Entry 4U32 (X-ray diffraction, 1.65 A resolution); this record covers chains X and A.

== Chain X ==
Protein: Kunitz-type protease inhibitor 2
Source organism: Homo sapiens
Notes: fragment: BPTI/Kunitz inhibitor 1 residues 34-91
UniProt: O43291 (SPIT2_HUMAN); residues 1-55 here correspond to UniProt positions 34-88 (UniProt number = residue number + 33)
Amino-acid sequence (55 residues; row label = number of the first residue in the row):
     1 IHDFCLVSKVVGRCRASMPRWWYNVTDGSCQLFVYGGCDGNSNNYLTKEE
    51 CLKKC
Unresolved in the structure: 1
Disulfide bonds: Cys5-Cys55, Cys14-Cys38, Cys30-Cys51
Covalent attachments: N-acetylglucosamine (NAG) linked to Asn24
Curated features (UniProtKB/Swiss-Prot):
  - site: Arg15, Ala16 (Reactive bond)
  - glycosylation: Asn24 (N-linked (GlcNAc...) asparagine)
What the authors report for this chain:
  - post-translational modification sites: Asn24

== Chain A ==
Protein: Trypsin-3
Source organism: Homo sapiens
Notes: EC 3.4.21.4
UniProt: P35030 (TRY3_HUMAN); the construct lacks a stretch of the UniProt sequence and is renumbered around it, so the offset changes along the chain: 16-34 = UniProt 81-99; 37-67 = UniProt 100-130; 69-125 = UniProt 131-187; 127-130 = UniProt 188-191; 5 more segments
Amino-acid sequence (224 residues; each row starts with the number of its first residue; note: 10 numbers in that range are skipped by the numbering (no residue carries them; nothing is unmodelled there)):
    16 IVGGYTCEENSLPYQVSLN
    37 SGSHFCGGSLISEQWVVSAAHCYKTRIQVRL
    69 GEHNIKVLEGNEQFINAAKIIRHPKYNRDTLDNDIMLIKLSSPAVINARV
   119 STISLPT
   127 APPA
   132 AGTECLISGWGNTLSFGADYPDELKCLDAPVLTQAECKASYPGKITNSMF
   182 CV
  184A G
   184 FLEG
  188A G
   188 KDSCQRDAGGPVVCNGQ
   209 LQGVVSWGH
   219 GC
  221A A
   221 WKNRPGVYTKVYNYVDWIKDTIAANS
Sequence notes: variant Ala127 (Thr188 in P35030); engineered mutation Ala195 (Ser257 in P35030)
Disulfide bonds: Cys22-Cys157, Cys42-Cys58, Cys136-Cys201, Cys168-Cys182, Cys191-Cys220
Bound ions: Ca2+: Glu70, Asn72, Val75, Glu77, Glu80
Curated features (UniProtKB/Swiss-Prot):
  - active site (Charge relay system): His57, Asp102
  - binding site (Ca(2+)): Glu70, Asn72, Val75, Glu77, Glu80
  - site: Asp189 (Required for specificity)
  - modified residue: Tyr151 (Sulfotyrosine)
What the authors report for this chain:
  - catalytic residues: His57, Asp102
  - conformationally variable residues (side-chain flip): Arg193

== How chain X and chain A interact ==
Residue-residue contacts (40):
  Val11(X) - Gln192(A)
  Gly12(X) - Gln192(A)
  Arg13(X) - Asp97(A)  hydrogen bond (side chain-backbone)
  Arg13(X) - Thr98(A)
  Arg13(X) - Leu99(A)
  Arg13(X) - Trp215(A)
  Arg13(X) - Gly216(A)  hydrogen bond (backbone-backbone)
  Cys14(X) - His57(A)
  Cys14(X) - Leu99(A)  hydrophobic
  Cys14(X) - Gln192(A)  hydrogen bond (backbone-side chain)
  Cys14(X) - Ser214(A)
  Arg15(X) - His57(A)  hydrogen bond (backbone-side chain)
  Arg15(X) - Asp189(A)  salt bridge
  Arg15(X) - Ser190(A)  hydrogen bond
  Arg15(X) - Cys191(A)
  Arg15(X) - Gln192(A)
  Arg15(X) - Arg193(A)  hydrogen bond (backbone-backbone)
  Arg15(X) - Asp194(A)  hydrogen bond (backbone-backbone)
  Arg15(X) - Ala195(A)  hydrogen bond (backbone-backbone)
  Arg15(X) - Ser214(A)  hydrogen bond (backbone-backbone)
  Arg15(X) - Trp215(A)
  Arg15(X) - Gly216(A)
  Arg15(X) - Gly219(A)  hydrogen bond (side chain-backbone)
  Arg15(X) - Cys220(A)
  Arg15(X) - Gly226(A)
  Ala16(X) - Phe41(A)
  Ala16(X) - Cys42(A)  hydrophobic
  Ala16(X) - His57(A)  hydrogen bond (backbone-side chain)
  Ala16(X) - Gln192(A)
  Ala16(X) - Arg193(A)
  Ala16(X) - Ala195(A)
  Ser17(X) - Ser39(A)
  Ser17(X) - His40(A)  hydrogen bond (side chain-backbone)
  Ser17(X) - Phe41(A)  hydrogen bond (backbone-backbone)
  Ser17(X) - Arg193(A)  hydrogen bond
  Met18(X) - His57(A)
  Met18(X) - Lys60(A)
  Pro19(X) - Ser39(A)
  Val34(X) - Tyr151(A)
  Gly36(X) - His57(A)
Also at the interface, not in a pair above, chain X (12 interface residues in all): Cys38
Also at the interface, not in a pair above, chain A (27 interface residues in all): Cys58, Lys175, Val213, Tyr228
From the paper, about this interface:
  - residue pairs: Arg15(X)-Asp189(A) (salt bridge), Ser17(X)-Phe41(A) (backbone contact), Ser17(X)-Arg193(A)

== Summary ==
12 residues of chain X and 27 residues of chain A are in contact; the contacts include 14 hydrogen bonds and 1
salt bridge. Among the polar pairs are Arg15(X)-Asp189(A), Arg13(X)-Asp97(A) and Cys14(X)-Gln192(A). The
authors report a salt bridge between Arg15(X) and Asp189(A); a backbone contact between Ser17(X) and Phe41(A);
a contact between Ser17(X) and Arg193(A). The paper reports catalytic residues His57(A) and Asp102(A); a
modification site at Asn24(X).
Here chain X is Kunitz-type protease inhibitor 2 and chain A is Trypsin-3, both from Homo sapiens. Entry 4U32
(Human mesotrypsin complexed with HAI-2 Kunitz domain 1) was determined by X-ray diffraction.
